6R8Z - chains H and J of the 12 polymer chains in the assembly; structure by electron microscopy, 3.90 A resolution.

== Chain H ==
Name: Histone H2B type 1-J
Organism: Homo sapiens
UniProt: P06899 (H2B1J_HUMAN); numbering as in UniProt (aligned over 1-126)
Sequence (129 residues; row label = number of the first residue in the row; numbers below 1 keep their minus sign (Gly-2 is residue -2)):
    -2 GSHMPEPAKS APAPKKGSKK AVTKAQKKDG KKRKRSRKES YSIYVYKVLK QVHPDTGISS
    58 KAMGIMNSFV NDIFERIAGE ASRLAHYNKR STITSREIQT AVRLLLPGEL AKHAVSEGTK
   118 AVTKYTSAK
Not modelled in the structure: -2 to 29
Sequence notes: expression tag (-2 to 0)
Curated features (UniProtKB/Swiss-Prot):
  - modified residue: Pro2 (N-acetylproline), Glu3 (ADP-ribosyl glutamic acid), Lys6 (N6-(2-hydroxyisobutyryl)lysine), Ser7 (ADP-ribosylserine), Lys12 (N6-(beta-hydroxybutyryl)lysine), Lys13 (N6-(2-hydroxyisobutyryl)lysine), Ser15 (Phosphoserine), Lys16 (N6-acetyllysine), Lys17 (N6-(beta-hydroxybutyryl)lysine), Lys21 (N6-(2-hydroxyisobutyryl)lysine), Lys24 (N6-(2-hydroxyisobutyryl)lysine), Lys25 (N6-(2-hydroxyisobutyryl)lysine), Lys35 (N6-(2-hydroxyisobutyryl)lysine), Glu36 (PolyADP-ribosyl glutamic acid), Ser37 (Phosphoserine), Lys44 (N6-(2-hydroxyisobutyryl)lysine), Lys47 (N6-(2-hydroxyisobutyryl)lysine), Lys58 (N6,N6-dimethyllysine), Arg80 (Dimethylated arginine), Lys86 (N6,N6,N6-trimethyllysine) and 6 more in UniProt
  - glycosylation: Ser113 (O-linked (GlcNAc) serine)
  - cross-link (Glycyl lysine isopeptide (Lys-Gly)): Lys6 (interchain with G-Cter in SUMO2), Lys21 (interchain with G-Cter in SUMO2), Lys35 (interchain with G-Cter in ubiquitin), Lys121 (interchain with G-Cter in ubiquitin)

== Chain J ==
Molecule: Human alpha-satellite DNA (145-MER) with abasic sites at positions 97-98
Sequence (145 nucleotides; each row starts with the number of its first residue):
     1 ATCAATATCC ACCTGCAGAT TCTACCAAAA GTGTATTTGG AAACTGCTCC ATCAAAAGGC
    61 ATGTTCAGCT GAACCAGCTG AACATGCCTT TTGAXXGAGC AGTTTCCAAA TACACTTTTG
   121 GTAGAATCTG CAGGTGGATA TTGAT
Modified positions: 3DR (1',2'-dideoxyribofuranose-5'-phosphate) at position 95; 3DR (1',2'-dideoxyribofuranose-5'-phosphate) at position 96

== How chain H and chain J interact ==
Residue-residue contacts (13; chain H residue first):
  Lys31(H) - DG102(J)  base contact
  Ser33(H) - DT103(J)  hydrogen bond to the phosphate
  Arg34(H) - DA27(J)  sugar contact
  Tyr43(H) - DT21(J)  hydrogen bond to the phosphate
  Gly54(H) - DT20(J)  phosphate contact
  Ile55(H) - DT20(J)  hydrogen bond to the phosphate
  Ser56(H) - DA19(J)  hydrogen bond to the phosphate
  Ser57(H) - DA19(J)  phosphate contact
  Arg87(H) - DG39(J)  sugar contact
  Arg87(H) - DG40(J)  salt bridge to the phosphate
  Ser88(H) - DG39(J)  hydrogen bond to the phosphate
  Thr89(H) - DG39(J)  hydrogen bond to the phosphate
  Arg93(H) - DG40(J)  salt bridge to the phosphate
Also at the interface, not in a pair above, chain J (9 interface residues in all): DT38

== In short ==
The interface between chain H and chain J involves 12 residues on one side and 9 on the other; the contacts
include 6 hydrogen bonds and 2 salt bridges. Among the polar pairs are Ser33(H)-DT103(J), Tyr43(H)-DT21(J) and
Ile55(H)-DT20(J).
Chain H is Histone H2B type 1-J (Homo sapiens) and chain J is Human alpha-satellite DNA (145-MER) with abasic
sites at positions 97-98; the structure, Cryo-EM structure of NCP_THF2(-1)-UV-DDB, was determined by electron
microscopy, deposited together with 6R8Y, 6R90, 6R91, 6R92, 6R93 and 6R94.
